PDB entry 7AFO | electron microscopy, 3.93 A resolution | chains A and E of the 15 polymer chains in the assembly

Chain A:
Molecule: 16SrRNA (body domain of the 30S ribosome)
From: Escherichia coli
Sequence (1541 nucleotides; row label = number of the first residue in the row; note: 2 numbers in that range are skipped by the numbering (no residue carries them; nothing is unmodelled there)):
     1 AAAUUGAAGA GUUUGAUCAU GGCUCAGAUU GAACGCUGGC GGCAGGCCUA ACACAUGCAA
    61 GUCGAACGGU AACAGGAAGA AGCUUGCUUC UUUGCUGACG AGUGGCGGAC GGGUGAGUAA
   121 UGUCUGGGAA ACUGCCUGAU GGAGGGGGAU AACUACUGGA AACGGUAGCU AAUACCGCAU
   181 AACGUCGCAA GACCAAAGAG GGGGACCUUC GGGCCUCUUG CCAUCGGAUG UGCCCAGAUG
   241 GGAUUAGCUA GUAGGUGGGG UAACGGCUCA CCUAGGCGAC GAUCCCUAGC UGGUCUGAGA
   301 GGAUGACCAG CCACACUGGA ACUGAGACAC GGUCCAGACU CCUACGGGAG GCAGCAGUGG
   361 GGAAUAUUGC ACAAUGGGCG CAAGCCUGAU GCAGCCAUGC CGCGUGUAUG AAGAAGGCCU
   421 UCGGGUUGUA AAGUACUUUC AGCGGGGAGG AAGGGAGUAA AGUUAAUACC UUUGCUCAUU
   481 GACGUUACCC GCAGAAGAAG CACCGGCUAA CUCCGUGCCA GCAGCCGCGG UAAUACGGAG
   541 GGUGCAAGCG UUAAUCGGAA UUACUGGGCG UAAAGCGCAC GCAGGCGGUU UGUUAAGUCA
   601 GAUGUGAAAU CCCCGGGCUC AACCUGGGAA CUGCAUCUGA UACUGGCAAG CUUGAGUCUC
   661 GUAGAGGGGG GUAGAAUUCC AGGUGUAGCG GUGAAAUGCG UAGAGAUCUG GAGGAAUACC
   721 GGUGGCGAAG GCGGCCCCCU GGACGAAGAC UGACGCUCAG GUGCGAAAGC GUGGGGAGCA
   781 AACAGGAUUA GAUACCCUGG UAGUCCACGC CGUAAACGAU GUCGACUUGG AGGUUGUGCC
   841 CUUGAGGCGU GGCUUCCGGA GCUAACGCGU UAAGUCGACC GCCUGGGGAG UACGGCCGCA
   901 AGGUUAAAAC UCAAAUGAAU UGACGGGGGC
   932 CCGCACAAGC GGUGGAGCAU GUGGUUUAAU UCGAUGXAAC GCGAAGAACC UUACCUGGUC
   992 UUGACAUCCA CGGAAGUUUU CAGAGAUGAG AAUGUGCCUU CGGGAACCGU GAGACAGGUG
  1052 CUGCAUGGCU GUCGUCAGCU CGUGUUGUGA AAUGUUGGGU UAAGUCCCGC AACGAGCGCA
  1112 ACCCUUAUCC UUUGUUGCCA GCGGUCCGGC CGGGAACUCA AAGGAGACUG CCAGUGAUAA
  1172 ACUGGAGGAA GGUGGGGAUG ACGUCAAGUC AUCAUGGCCC UUACGACCAG GGCUACACAC
  1232 GUGCUACAAU GGCGCAUACA AAGAGAAGCG ACCUCGCGAG AGCAAGCGGA CCUCAUAAAG
  1292 UGCGUCGUAG UCCGGAUUGG AGUCUGCAAC UCGACUCCAU GAAGUCGGAA UCGCUAGUAA
  1352 UCGUGGAUCA GAAUGCCACG GUGAAUACGU UCCCGGCCUU G
 1392A U
  1393 A
  1395 CACACCGCCC GUXACACCAU GGGAGUGGGU UGCAAAAGAA GUAGGUAGCU UAACCUUCGG
  1455 GAGGGCGCUU ACCACUUUGU GAUUCAUGAC UGGGGUGAAG UCGUAACAAG GUAACCGUAG
  1515 GGGAACCUGC GGUUGGAUCA CCUCCUUA
Not modelled in the structure: 932-1386, 1392A, 1395-1506, 1541-1542
Modified residues: 2MG (2N-methylguanosine-5'-monophosphate) at position 967, 5MC (5-methylcytidine-5'-monophosphate) at position 968, 2MG (2N-methylguanosine-5'-monophosphate) at position 1208, 4OC (4n,o2'-methylcytidine-5'-monophosphate) at position 1402, 5MC (5-methylcytidine-5'-monophosphate) at position 1407, UR3 (3-methyluridine-5'-monophoshate) at position 1498, 2MG (2N-methylguanosine-5'-monophosphate) at position 1516, MA6 (6N-dimethyladenosine-5'-monophoshate) at position 1518, MA6 (6N-dimethyladenosine-5'-monophoshate) at position 1519
Metal / ion sites: Mg2+ site 1 near G21 (its only coordinating residue here); Mg2+ site 2: C48, G115; Mg2+ site 3: A109, G331; Mg2+ site 4: A174, C175, A197; Mg2+ site 5: G299, G558; Mg2+ site 6 near C355 (its only coordinating residue here); Mg2+ site 7 near U398 (its only coordinating residue here); Mg2+ site 8: G450, A451; Mg2+ site 9: A509, A510; Mg2+ site 10 near A547 (its only coordinating residue here); Mg2+ site 11: A572, A573, A574; Mg2+ site 12: C576, C578; 4 more Mg2+ sites not listed

Chain E:
Molecule: 30S ribosomal protein S5
From: Escherichia coli
UniProt: C3SR27 (C3SR27_ECOLX); residue numbers follow UniProt; this construct covers 1-167
Chain sequence (167 residues; row label = number of the first residue in the row):
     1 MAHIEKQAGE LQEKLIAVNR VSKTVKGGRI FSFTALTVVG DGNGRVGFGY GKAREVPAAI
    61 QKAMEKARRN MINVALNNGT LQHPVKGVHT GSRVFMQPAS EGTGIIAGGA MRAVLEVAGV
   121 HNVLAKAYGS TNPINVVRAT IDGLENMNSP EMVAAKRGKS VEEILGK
Not modelled in the structure: 1-9, 165-167

Interface between chain A and chain E:
Contacting residue pairs (55):
  U5(A) - Ser100(E)  hydrogen bond to the base
  G6(A) - Gln97(E)  base contact
  G6(A) - Ala99(E)  base contact
  G6(A) - Ser100(E)  hydrogen bond to the base
  G6(A) - Thr103(E)  base contact
  G6(A) - Leu124(E)  base contact
  A7(A) - Phe95(E)  base contact
  A7(A) - Gln97(E)  hydrogen bond to the base
  A7(A) - Leu124(E)  sugar contact
  A7(A) - Ala125(E)  sugar contact
  A8(A) - Ile106(E)  sugar contact
  A8(A) - Ala107(E)  hydrogen bond to the sugar
  A8(A) - Gly108(E)  hydrogen bond to the sugar
  A8(A) - Arg112(E)  hydrogen bond to the base
  A8(A) - Ala125(E)  sugar contact
  A8(A) - Lys126(E)  phosphate contact
  G9(A) - Gly108(E)  phosphate contact
  G9(A) - Lys126(E)  salt bridge to the phosphate
  G9(A) - Ala127(E)  hydrogen bond to the phosphate
  A10(A) - Thr131(E)  phosphate contact
  G15(A) - Ser22(E)  hydrogen bond to the base
  G15(A) - Thr24(E)  base contact
  G15(A) - Arg29(E)  hydrogen bond to the sugar
  A16(A) - Val21(E)  sugar contact
  A16(A) - Ser22(E)  hydrogen bond to the sugar
  U17(A) - Asn19(E)  hydrogen bond to the phosphate
  C18(A) - Asn132(E)  hydrogen bond to the phosphate
  C18(A) - Ile134(E)  phosphate contact
  C18(A) - Asn135(E)  hydrogen bond to the phosphate
  A19(A) - Ser130(E)  hydrogen bond to the phosphate
  A19(A) - Asn132(E)  hydrogen bond to the phosphate
  A19(A) - Asn135(E)  hydrogen bond to the phosphate
  U20(A) - Ser130(E)  phosphate contact
  G558(A) - Lys126(E)  phosphate contact
  A559(A) - Lys126(E)  salt bridge to the phosphate
  A560(A) - Tyr128(E)  stacking on the base
  G567(A) - Arg93(E)  hydrogen bond to the phosphate
  G568(A) - Arg93(E)  salt bridge to the phosphate
  A864(A) - Thr90(E)  sugar contact
  A864(A) - Gly91(E)  sugar contact
  A865(A) - Thr90(E)  phosphate contact
  U921(A) - Thr24(E)  hydrogen bond to the sugar
  G922(A) - Thr24(E)  hydrogen bond to the sugar
  G922(A) - Val25(E)  hydrogen bond to the sugar
  G922(A) - Lys26(E)  sugar contact
  A923(A) - Lys26(E)  phosphate contact
  C1535(A) - Arg29(E)  salt bridge to the phosphate
  U1537(A) - Arg20(E)  hydrogen bond to the base
  U1537(A) - Phe33(E)  base contact
  C1538(A) - Phe33(E)  base contact
  C1539(A) - Val18(E)  base contact
  C1539(A) - Val56(E)  sugar contact
  C1539(A) - Ile60(E)  base contact
  U1540(A) - Pro57(E)  phosphate contact
  U1540(A) - Ile60(E)  phosphate contact
Interface residues without a listed pair, chain A (29 interface residues in all): U920, A1534
Interface residues without a listed pair, chain E (41 interface residues in all): Leu15, Lys23, Gly28, Ser92, Gly109, Met111

Overview:
29 residues of chain A face 41 of chain E across their interface, with 21 hydrogen bonds, 4 salt bridges and 1
aromatic stacking contact. Polar contacts include U5(A)-Ser100(E), G6(A)-Ser100(E) and A7(A)-Gln97(E). C48(A)
and G115(A) coordinate Mg2+ site 2.
Here chain A is 16SrRNA (body domain of the 30S ribosome) and chain E is 30S ribosomal protein S5, both from
Escherichia coli. Entry 7AFO (Bacterial 30S ribosomal subunit assembly complex state B (body domain)) was
determined by electron microscopy together with 7AF3, 7AF5, 7AF8, 7AFA, 7AFD, 7AFH and 17 further entries from
the same study.
